Entry 6U1T (X-ray diffraction, 1.48 A resolution); this record covers chains H and L.

# Chain H
Protein: antigen-binding (Fab) fragment, heavy chain
From: Mus musculus
Notes: antibody fragment or engineered binder
Amino-acid sequence (221 residues; each row starts with the number of its first residue):
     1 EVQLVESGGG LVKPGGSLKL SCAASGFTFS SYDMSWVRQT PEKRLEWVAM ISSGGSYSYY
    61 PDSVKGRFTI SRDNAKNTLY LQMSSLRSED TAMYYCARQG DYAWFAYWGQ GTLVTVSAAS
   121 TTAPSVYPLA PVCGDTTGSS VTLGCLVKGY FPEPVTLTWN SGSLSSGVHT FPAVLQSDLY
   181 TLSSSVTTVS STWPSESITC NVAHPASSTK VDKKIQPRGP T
Disulfides: Cys22-Cys96, Cys145-Cys200

# Chain L
Protein: antigen-binding (Fab) fragment, light chain
From: Mus musculus
Notes: antibody fragment or engineered binder
Amino-acid sequence (214 residues; each row starts with the number of its first residue):
     1 DIQMTQSPAS QSASLGESVT ITCLASQTIG TWLAWYQQKP GKSPQLLIYA ATSLADGVPS
    61 RFSGSGSGTK FSFKISSLQA EDFVSYYCQQ FYSTPFTFGG GTKLEIKRAD AAPTVSIFPP
   121 SSEQLTSGGA SVVCFLNNFY PKDINVKWKI DGSERQNGVL NSWTDQDSKD STYSMSSTLT
   181 LTKDEYERHN SYTCEATHKT STSPIVKSFN RNEC
Disulfides: Cys23-Cys88, Cys134-Cys194

# Interface between chain H and chain L
Cross-chain cystine bridges: Cys133(H)-Cys214(L)
Contacting residue pairs (76):
  Val37(H) - Phe98(L)  hydrophobic
  Gln39(H) - Gln38(L)  hydrogen bond
  Gln39(H) - Tyr87(L)  hydrogen bond
  Lys43(H) - Tyr87(L)  hydrogen bond (backbone-side chain)
  Leu45(H) - Tyr87(L)  hydrophobic
  Leu45(H) - Phe98(L)
  Trp47(H) - Pro95(L)  hydrophobic
  Trp47(H) - Phe96(L)
  Trp47(H) - Phe98(L)
  Met50(H) - Phe96(L)  hydrophobic
  Tyr95(H) - Gln38(L)
  Tyr95(H) - Ser43(L)
  Tyr95(H) - Pro44(L)
  Tyr102(H) - Trp32(L)
  Tyr102(H) - Phe91(L)  hydrophobic
  Ala103(H) - Gln89(L)  hydrogen bond (backbone-side chain)
  Ala103(H) - Phe91(L)
  Ala103(H) - Phe96(L)  hydrophobic
  Trp104(H) - Tyr36(L)
  Trp104(H) - Leu46(L)
  Trp104(H) - Tyr49(L)  hydrophobic
  Trp104(H) - Phe91(L)  hydrophobic
  Phe105(H) - Tyr36(L)  hydrogen bond (backbone-side chain)
  Phe105(H) - Leu46(L)
  Phe105(H) - Gln89(L)
  Phe105(H) - Phe98(L)  hydrophobic
  Ala106(H) - Leu46(L)  hydrophobic
  Trp108(H) - Tyr36(L)
  Trp108(H) - Ser43(L)
  Trp108(H) - Pro44(L)
  Gly109(H) - Ser43(L)  hydrogen bond (backbone-side chain)
  Gln110(H) - Ser43(L)
  Tyr127(H) - Ser121(L)
  Tyr127(H) - Glu123(L)
  Tyr127(H) - Gln124(L)
  Pro128(H) - Ser121(L)
  Pro128(H) - Glu123(L)
  Leu129(H) - Phe118(L)
  Ala130(H) - Phe118(L)
  Val132(H) - Ile117(L)
  Val132(H) - Pro119(L)
  Val132(H) - Phe209(L)  hydrophobic
  Cys133(H) - Glu213(L)
  Cys133(H) - Cys214(L)  disulfide
  Gly134(H) - Cys214(L)  hydrogen bond (backbone-side chain)
  Thr142(H) - Ser116(L)
  Thr142(H) - Phe118(L)
  Leu143(H) - Phe135(L)
  Gly144(H) - Phe135(L)
  Leu146(H) - Ser131(L)
  Lys148(H) - Gln124(L)
  Lys148(H) - Ser131(L)
  Lys148(H) - Thr180(L)
  His169(H) - Asn137(L)  hydrogen bond
  His169(H) - Asn138(L)  hydrogen bond
  His169(H) - Ser174(L)  hydrogen bond
  Phe171(H) - Phe135(L)  hydrophobic
  Phe171(H) - Asn137(L)
  Phe171(H) - Ser162(L)
  Phe171(H) - Thr164(L)
  Phe171(H) - Ser174(L)
  Phe171(H) - Met175(L)
  Phe171(H) - Ser176(L)
  Pro172(H) - Ser162(L)  hydrogen bond (backbone-side chain)
  Pro172(H) - Trp163(L)
  Val174(H) - Asn161(L)
  Val174(H) - Ser162(L)
  Gln176(H) - Leu160(L)
  Ser183(H) - Phe135(L)
  Ser183(H) - Ser176(L)  hydrogen bond
  Ser184(H) - Phe135(L)
  Ser185(H) - Phe135(L)
  Ser185(H) - Asn137(L)  hydrogen bond
  Lys213(H) - Glu123(L)  salt bridge
  Arg218(H) - Pro119(L)  hydrogen bond (side chain-backbone)
  Arg218(H) - Pro120(L)  hydrogen bond (side chain-backbone)
Interface residues without a listed pair, chain H (42 interface residues in all): Glu46, Pro61, Val126, Pro131, Thr170
Interface residues without a listed pair, chain L (43 interface residues in all): Ala34, Lys42, Thr94, Ser127, Val133, Asp167

# In short
42 residues of chain H face 43 of chain L across their interface, with 1 disulfide bond, 15 hydrogen bonds and
1 salt bridge. Among the polar pairs are Lys213(H)-Glu123(L), Gln39(H)-Gln38(L) and Gln39(H)-Tyr87(L).
Here chain H is antigen-binding (Fab) fragment, heavy chain and chain L is antigen-binding (Fab) fragment,
light chain, both from Mus musculus. Entry 6U1T (Crystal structure of anti-Nipah virus (NiV) F 5B3 antibody
Fab fragment) was determined by X-ray diffraction, deposited together with 6TYS.
